PDB entry 6PA1 | X-ray diffraction, 3.01 A resolution | chains A and D of the 4 polymer chains in the assembly

== Chain A ==
Molecule: HLA class I histocompatibility antigen, Cw-7 alpha chain
Source organism: Homo sapiens
UniProtKB: P10321 (1C07_HUMAN); residues 1-277 here correspond to UniProt positions 25-301 (UniProt number = residue number + 24)
Sequence (277 residues; each row starts with the number of its first residue):
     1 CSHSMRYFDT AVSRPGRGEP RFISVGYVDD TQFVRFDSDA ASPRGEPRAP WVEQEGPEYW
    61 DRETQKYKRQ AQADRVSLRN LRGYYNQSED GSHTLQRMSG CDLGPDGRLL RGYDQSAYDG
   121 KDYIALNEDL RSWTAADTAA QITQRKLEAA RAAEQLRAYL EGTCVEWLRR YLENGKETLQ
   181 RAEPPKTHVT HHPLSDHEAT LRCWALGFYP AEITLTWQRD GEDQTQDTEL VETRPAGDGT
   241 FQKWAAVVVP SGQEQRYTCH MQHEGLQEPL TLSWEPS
Disordered / not traced: 1, 227-231
Cystine bridges: Cys101-Cys164, Cys203-Cys259
What the authors report for this chain:
  - conformationally variable residues: Ala149 to Ala153

== Chain D ==
Molecule: Killer cell immunoglobulin-like receptor 2DL2
Source organism: Homo sapiens
UniProtKB: P43627 (KI2L2_HUMAN); residues 1-204 here correspond to UniProt positions 22-225 (UniProt number = residue number + 21)
Sequence (204 residues; each row starts with the number of its first residue):
     1 HEGVHRKPSL LAHPGRLVKS EETVILQCWS DVRFEHFLLH REGKFKDTLH LIGEHHDGVS
    61 KANFSIGPMM QDLAGTYRCY GSVTHSPYQL SAPSDPLDIV ITGLYEKPSL SAQPGPTVLA
   121 GESVTLSCSS RSSYDMYHLS REGEAHECRF SAGPKVNGTF QADFPLGPAT HGGTYRCFGS
   181 FRDSPYEWSN SSDPLLVSVI GNPS
Disordered / not traced: 1-5, 57-58, 85-86, 143-145, 201-204
Cystine bridges: Cys28-Cys79, Cys128-Cys177
Curated features (UniProtKB/Swiss-Prot):
  - glycosylation (N-linked (GlcNAc...) asparagine): Asn63, Asn157, Asn190
What the authors report for this chain:
  - contacts within the chain: Arg16-His146
  - mutagenesis - F45A, L104A, Y105A, D135A, F181A, D183A: decreased binding to HLA-C03:04 tetramer
  - mutagenesis - F45A, L104A, S133A, D183A: unchanged binding to HLA class I histocompatibility antigen, Cw-7 alpha chain (chain A)
  - mutagenesis - S133A: abolished binding to HLA-C03:04

== Chain A / chain D interface ==
Contacting residue pairs - 30 pairs, chain A then chain D:
  Pro20(A) with Phe45(D)
  Arg69(A) with Met70(D)
  Gln72(A) with Met70(D); Gln71(D), hydrogen bond (side chain-backbone); Asp72(D), hydrogen bond (side chain-backbone)
  Arg75(A) with Phe45(D)
  Val76(A) with Lys44(D); Phe45(D); Asp72(D); Glu187(D)
  Arg79(A) with Lys44(D), hydrogen bond (side chain-backbone)
  Asn80(A) with Lys44(D), hydrogen bond; Ser184(D)
  Tyr84(A) with Asp183(D), hydrogen bond
  Arg145(A) with Ser133(D), hydrogen bond (side chain-backbone); Asp135(D), salt bridge; Phe181(D)
  Lys146(A) with Tyr105(D); Phe181(D); Asp183(D), salt bridge; Ser184(D), hydrogen bond; Glu187(D), salt bridge
  Ala149(A) with Tyr105(D); Glu106(D), hydrogen bond (backbone-backbone); Ser132(D); Tyr134(D); Phe181(D), hydrophobic
  Ala150(A) with Leu104(D); Tyr105(D)
  Arg151(A) with Glu106(D), salt bridge
Interface residues without a listed pair, chain A (17 interface residues in all): Arg17, Gly18, Ile142, Glu148
Interface residues without a listed pair, chain D (19 interface residues in all): Glu21, Gly43, Lys46
The authors on this interface:
  - specific contacts: Pro20(A)-Phe45(D), Val76(A)-Lys44(D), Asn80(A)-Lys44(D), Lys146(A)-Glu187(D), Ala149(A)-Tyr134(D), Arg151(A)-Glu106(D)
  - interface residues, chain A: Gln72(A)
  - interface residues, chain D: Met70(D), Gln71(D), Asp72(D), Ser132(D), Phe181(D), Ser184(D)
  - hot spots on chain D (mutagenesis) - Y105A, F181A: abolished binding to HLA class I histocompatibility antigen, Cw-7 alpha chain (chain A)

== In short ==
17 residues of chain A and 19 residues of chain D are in contact, with 8 hydrogen bonds and 4 salt bridges.
Among the polar pairs are Arg145(A)-Asp135(D), Lys146(A)-Asp183(D) and Lys146(A)-Glu187(D). The authors report
contacts between Pro20(A) and Phe45(D), Val76(A) and Lys44(D) and Asn80(A) and Lys44(D) among others. The
paper reports that F45A, L104A and Y105A of chain D, among others, reduce binding to HLA-C03:04 tetramer;
interface residues Gln72(A) and Met70(D) among others; 7 substitutions were tested in all.
Chain A is HLA class I histocompatibility antigen, Cw-7 alpha chain and chain D is Killer cell
immunoglobulin-like receptor 2DL2, both from Homo sapiens; the structure, Killer cell immunoglobulin-like
receptor 2DL2 in complex with HLA-C*07:02, was determined by X-ray diffraction, deposited together with 6PAG.
